1N5W - chains D and E of the 6 polymer chains in the assembly; structure by X-ray diffraction, 1.50 A resolution.

== Chain D ==
Name: Carbon monoxide dehydrogenase small chain
From: Oligotropha carboxidovorans
Notes: EC 1.2.99.2
UniProt: P19921 (DCMS_OLICA); residues 1-166 here = UniProt positions 1-166
Sequence (166 residues; each row starts with the number of its first residue):
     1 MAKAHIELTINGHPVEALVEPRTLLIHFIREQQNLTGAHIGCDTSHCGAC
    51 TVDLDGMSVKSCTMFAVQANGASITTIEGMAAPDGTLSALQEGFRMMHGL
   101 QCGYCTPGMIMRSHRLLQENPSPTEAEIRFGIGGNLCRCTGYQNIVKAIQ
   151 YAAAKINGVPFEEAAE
Disordered / not traced: 1-2, 161-166
Metal / ion sites: 2Fe-2S cluster Fe site 1: Cys42, Cys47, Cys50, Cys62; 2Fe-2S cluster Fe site 2: Cys102, Cys105, Cys137, Cys139
Residues lining bound ligands:
  - FAD (flavin-adenine dinucleotide): Thr44, Ser45, His46
  - 2Fe-2S cluster (FES), molecule 1: His39, Ile40, Gly41, Cys42, Ser45, His46, Cys47, Gly48, Cys50, Lys60, Cys62
  - 2Fe-2S cluster (FES), molecule 2: Leu100, Gln101, Cys102, Gly103, Tyr104, Cys105, Thr106, Cys137, Arg138, Cys139, Thr140
  - pterin cytosine dinucleotide (MCN): Gln101, Cys102, Cys139

== Chain E ==
Name: Carbon monoxide dehydrogenase large chain
From: Oligotropha carboxidovorans
Notes: EC 1.2.99.2
UniProt: P19919 (DCML_OLICA); numbering as in UniProt (aligned over 1-809)
Sequence (809 residues; each row starts with the number of its first residue):
     1 MNIQTTVEPTSAERAEKLQGMGCKRKRVEDIRFTQGKGNYVDDVKLPGML
    51 FGDFVRSSHAHARIKSIDTSKAKALPGVFAVLTAADLKPLNLHYMPTLAG
   101 DVQAVLADEKVLFQNQEVAFVVAKDRYVAADAIELVEVDYEPLPVLVDPF
   151 KAMEPDAPLLREDIKDKMTGAHGARKHHNHIFRWEIGDKEGTDATFAKAE
   201 VVSKDMFTYHRVHPSPLETCQCVASMDKIKGELTLWGTFQAPHVIRTVVS
   251 LISGLPEHKIHVIAPDIGGGFGNKVGAYSGYVCAVVASIVLGVPVKWVED
   301 RMENLSTTSFARDYHMTTELAATKDGKILAMRCHVLADHGAFDACADPSK
   351 WPAGFMNICTGSYDMPVAHLAVDGVYTNKASGGVAYRCSFRVTEAVYAIE
   401 RAIETLAQRLEMDSADLRIKNFIQPEQFPYMAPLGWEYDSGNYPLAMKKA
   451 MDTVGYHQLRAEQKAKQEAFKRGETREIMGIGISFFTEIVGAGPSKNCDI
   501 LGVSMFDSAEIRIHPTGSVIARMGTKSQGQGHETTYAQIIATELGIPADD
   551 IMIEEGNTDTAPYGLGTYGSRSTPTAGAATAVAARKIKAKAQMIAAHMLE
   601 VHEGDLEWDVDRFRVKGLPEKFKTMKELAWASYNSPPPNLEPGLEAVNYY
   651 DPPNMTYPFGAYFCIMDIDVDTGVAKTRRFYALDDCGTRINPMIIEGQVH
   701 GGLTEAFAVAMGQEIRYDEQGNVLGASFMDFFLPTAVETPKWETDYTVTP
   751 SPHHPIGAKGVGESPHVGGVPCFSNAVNDAYAFLNAGHIQMPHDAWRLWK
   801 VGEQLGLHV
Disordered / not traced: 1-14
Metal / ion sites: cu(I)-S-mo(VI)(=o)oh cluster Cu: Cys388 (together with pterin cytosine dinucleotide)
Residues lining bound ligands:
  - cu(I)-S-mo(VI)(=o)oh cluster (CUM): Gln240, Phe271, Gly272, Val275, Val384, Ala385, Tyr386, Arg387, Cys388, Ser389, Phe390, Thr567, Tyr568, Gly569, Glu763
  - pterin cytosine dinucleotide (MCN): Gly269, Gly270, Phe271, Gly272, Arg387, Gln528, Gly529, Gln530, Gly531, His532, Thr535, Thr567, Tyr568, Gly569, Ser570, Arg571, Ser572, Thr573, Pro574, Cys686, Thr688, Arg689, Ile690, Asn691, Ile694, Ile695, Gln698, Ala758, Lys759, Gly760, Val761, Gly762, Glu763
UniProt features mapped onto this chain:
  - binding site (Cu(+)): Cys388
  - binding site (Mo-molybdopterin cytosine dinucleotide): Glu763
Reported in the primary citation:
  - binding site for cu(I)-S-mo(VI)(=o)oh cluster: Gln240, Glu763
  - catalytic residues: Glu763 (proposed by the authors, not directly observed)

== Interface between chain D and chain E ==
Residue-residue contacts (101; chain D residue first):
  Arg22(D) - Tyr127(E)
  Arg22(D) - Asp131(E)  salt bridge
  Thr23(D) - Tyr127(E)
  Leu24(D) - Tyr127(E)  hydrogen bond (backbone-side chain)
  His27(D) - Arg126(E)
  His27(D) - Tyr127(E)  hydrogen bond
  Arg30(D) - Asp42(E)  salt bridge
  Arg30(D) - Asp43(E)  salt bridge
  Arg30(D) - Lys45(E)  hydrogen bond (backbone-side chain)
  Glu31(D) - Lys45(E)
  Glu31(D) - Arg126(E)  salt bridge
  Asn34(D) - Lys45(E)  hydrogen bond
  Thr36(D) - Asp43(E)
  Thr36(D) - Lys45(E)
  Gly37(D) - Gly36(E)
  His39(D) - Tyr40(E)
  Gly41(D) - Leu217(E)
  Gly41(D) - Arg301(E)  hydrogen bond (backbone-side chain)
  Gly41(D) - Phe728(E)
  Cys42(D) - Arg301(E)
  Cys42(D) - Phe728(E)  hydrophobic
  Asp43(D) - Asp300(E)
  Asp43(D) - Arg301(E)  hydrogen bond (side chain-backbone)
  Asp43(D) - Met302(E)  hydrogen bond (side chain-backbone)
  Thr44(D) - Met302(E)
  Thr44(D) - Phe728(E)
  His46(D) - Phe728(E)  hydrogen bond (side chain-backbone)
  His46(D) - Met729(E)
  Cys47(D) - Leu217(E)  hydrophobic
  Ile77(D) - Thr34(E)
  Ile77(D) - Gln35(E)
  Ile77(D) - Gly36(E)
  Glu78(D) - Gln35(E)
  Leu87(D) - Gln35(E)
  Gln91(D) - Thr34(E)  hydrogen bond (side chain-backbone)
  Gln91(D) - Gln35(E)
  Arg95(D) - Lys26(E)
  Arg95(D) - Arg27(E)  hydrogen bond (side chain-backbone)
  Arg95(D) - Asp30(E)
  Arg95(D) - Ile31(E)
  Met96(D) - Lys26(E)
  His98(D) - Arg27(E)
  His98(D) - Met693(E)
  His98(D) - Ile694(E)
  His98(D) - Gly697(E)
  Leu100(D) - Arg27(E)
  Leu100(D) - Asp30(E)
  Leu100(D) - Phe33(E)  hydrophobic
  Leu100(D) - Thr34(E)
  Gln101(D) - Arg27(E)  hydrogen bond (backbone-side chain)
  Gln101(D) - Phe33(E)
  Gln101(D) - Gly529(E)
  Gln101(D) - Gly697(E)  hydrogen bond (side chain-backbone)
  Gln101(D) - Gln698(E)  hydrogen bond
  Cys102(D) - Phe33(E)
  Cys102(D) - Tyr40(E)  hydrogen bond (backbone-side chain)
  Cys102(D) - Ile267(E)
  Cys102(D) - Gly268(E)
  Cys102(D) - Gly269(E)
  Cys102(D) - Gln528(E)
  Cys102(D) - Gly529(E)
  Gly103(D) - Phe33(E)
  Gly103(D) - Tyr40(E)  hydrogen bond (backbone-side chain)
  Tyr104(D) - Tyr40(E)
  Tyr104(D) - Leu217(E)
  Tyr104(D) - Glu218(E)
  Tyr104(D) - Gly268(E)
  Cys105(D) - Leu217(E)  hydrophobic
  Arg129(D) - Ala736(E)  hydrogen bond (side chain-backbone)
  Arg129(D) - Val737(E)
  Arg129(D) - Thr739(E)  hydrogen bond (side chain-backbone)
  Phe130(D) - Val737(E)  hydrophobic
  Ile132(D) - Ala736(E)  hydrophobic
  Gly133(D) - Thr735(E)
  Leu136(D) - Leu217(E)
  Leu136(D) - Leu733(E)
  Leu136(D) - Pro734(E)
  Arg138(D) - Pro214(E)  hydrogen bond (side chain-backbone)
  Arg138(D) - Ser215(E)  hydrogen bond (side chain-backbone)
  Arg138(D) - Leu217(E)
  Arg138(D) - Phe271(E)
  Arg138(D) - Tyr386(E)
  Arg138(D) - Glu705(E)  salt bridge
  Arg138(D) - Leu733(E)
  Cys139(D) - Phe271(E)  hydrophobic
  Cys139(D) - Gly697(E)
  Cys139(D) - Gly701(E)
  Thr140(D) - His700(E)
  Thr140(D) - Gly701(E)
  Gly141(D) - His700(E)
  Gly141(D) - Thr704(E)
  Gly141(D) - Thr739(E)
  Gly141(D) - Trp742(E)
  Tyr142(D) - Pro734(E)  hydrogen bond (side chain-backbone)
  Tyr142(D) - Thr735(E)
  Tyr142(D) - Ala736(E)
  Tyr142(D) - Thr739(E)
  Gln143(D) - His700(E)  hydrogen bond
  Gln143(D) - Lys741(E)
  Gln143(D) - Trp742(E)  hydrogen bond (side chain-backbone)
  Asn144(D) - His700(E)
Other interface residues (no listed pair), chain D (49 interface residues in all): Ile40, Ala49, Ala81, Phe94, Thr106, Pro107, Ile110, Glu125
Other interface residues (no listed pair), chain E (51 interface residues in all): Val128, Pro216, Ser727, Pro740

== Overview ==
The interface between chain D and chain E involves 49 residues on one side and 51 on the other; the contacts
include 22 hydrogen bonds and 5 salt bridges. Polar pairs include Arg22(D)-Asp131(E), Arg30(D)-Asp42(E) and
Arg30(D)-Asp43(E). The paper reports the catalytic residue Glu763(E); a binding site for cu(I)-S-mo(VI)(=o)oh
cluster at Gln240(E) and Glu763(E).
Chain D is Carbon monoxide dehydrogenase small chain and chain E is Carbon monoxide dehydrogenase large chain,
both from Oligotropha carboxidovorans; the structure, Crystal Structure of the Cu,Mo-CO Dehydrogenase (CODH);
Oxidized form, was determined by X-ray diffraction together with 1N60, 1N61, 1N62 and 1N63 from the same
study.
